Entry 4UQU (X-ray diffraction, 1.59 A resolution); this record covers chains A and B.

Chain A (and B):
Name: Tetrachloroethene reductive dehalogenase catalytic subunit pcea
Organism: Sulfurospirillum multivorans
Notes: EC 1.97.1.8; chain B of this document is another copy of the same molecule, construct and numbering; everything in this record applies to it too
UniProtKB: W6EQP0 (W6EQP0_SULMU); residues 1-464 here correspond to UniProt positions 38-501 (UniProt number = residue number + 37)
Chain sequence (464 residues; numbered 1 to 464; the number before each row is that of its first residue):
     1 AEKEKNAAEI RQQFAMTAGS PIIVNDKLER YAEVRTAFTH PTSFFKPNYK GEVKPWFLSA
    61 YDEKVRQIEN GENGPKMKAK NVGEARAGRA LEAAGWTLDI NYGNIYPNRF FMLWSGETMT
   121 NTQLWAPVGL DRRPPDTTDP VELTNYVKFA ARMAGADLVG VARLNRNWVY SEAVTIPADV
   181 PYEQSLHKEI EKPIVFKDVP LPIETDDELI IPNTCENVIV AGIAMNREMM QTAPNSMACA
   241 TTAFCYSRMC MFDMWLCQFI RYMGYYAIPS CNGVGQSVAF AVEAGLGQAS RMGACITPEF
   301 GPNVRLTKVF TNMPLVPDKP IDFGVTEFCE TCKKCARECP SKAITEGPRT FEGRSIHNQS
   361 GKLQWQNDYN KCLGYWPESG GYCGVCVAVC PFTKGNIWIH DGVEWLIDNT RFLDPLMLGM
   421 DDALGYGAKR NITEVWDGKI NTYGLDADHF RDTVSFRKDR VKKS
Disordered / not traced: 412-430, 463-464 (chain B: 1-6, 411-430, 462-464)
Bound ions: 4Fe-4S cluster Fe site 1: Cys329, Cys332, Cys335, Cys390; 4Fe-4S cluster Fe site 2: Cys339, Cys372, Cys383, Cys386
Ligand contacts:
  - benzamidine (BEN), molecule 1: Val34, Thr39, Pro41, Glu189
  - benzamidine (BEN), molecule 2: Phe38, Thr39, Pro41, Phe44, Phe45, Leu186, Glu189
  - norpseudo-b12 (BVQ): Ile22, Tyr31, Arg35, Thr36, Ala37, Phe38, Tyr170, Thr242, Tyr246, Met249, Asn272, Gly273, Gly275, Gln276, Ser277, Val278, Ala279, Ala289, Met292, Gly293, Ala294, Cys295, Pro302, Val304, Arg305, Leu306, Lys308, Ile344, His357, Asn358, Gln359, Lys362, Gln364, Trp365, Tyr369, Cys372, Leu373, Trp376, Tyr382, Cys383, Gly384, Cys386, Val387
  - 4Fe-4S cluster (SF4), molecule 1: Ser290, Arg291, Met292, Ile296, Cys329, Cys332, Lys333, Lys334, Cys335, Cys390, Pro391, Phe392
  - 4Fe-4S cluster (SF4), molecule 2: Cys339, Pro340, Ser341, Ala343, Ile344, Cys372, Tyr375, Trp376, Tyr382, Cys383, Gly384, Val385, Cys386

How chain A and chain B interact:
Pairs across the interface - 202 pairs, chain A then chain B:
  Tyr61(A) - Leu124(B)  hydrogen bond (side chain-backbone)
  Tyr61(A) - Trp125(B)
  Tyr61(A) - Pro127(B)  hydrophobic
  Tyr61(A) - Val128(B)  hydrophobic
  Lys64(A) - Trp125(B)
  Val65(A) - Val128(B)
  Ile68(A) - Arg133(B)
  Val82(A) - Arg133(B)
  Val82(A) - Asp136(B)
  Gly83(A) - Asp136(B)
  Gly83(A) - Thr137(B)
  Glu84(A) - Tyr146(B)
  Arg86(A) - Leu130(B)  hydrogen bond (side chain-backbone)
  Arg86(A) - Arg133(B)  hydrogen bond (side chain-backbone)
  Arg86(A) - Pro134(B)  hydrogen bond (side chain-backbone)
  Arg86(A) - Pro135(B)
  Arg86(A) - Asp136(B)  salt bridge
  Arg86(A) - Tyr262(B)  hydrogen bond (side chain-backbone)
  Arg86(A) - Met263(B)  hydrogen bond (side chain-backbone)
  Arg86(A) - Gly264(B)
  Ala87(A) - Tyr146(B)  hydrophobic
  Ala87(A) - Phe259(B)
  Ala87(A) - Met263(B)  hydrophobic
  Arg89(A) - Leu130(B)
  Ala90(A) - Phe259(B)
  Ala90(A) - Tyr262(B)  hydrophobic
  Ala90(A) - Met263(B)  hydrophobic
  Leu91(A) - Ala150(B)  hydrophobic
  Leu91(A) - Phe259(B)
  Glu92(A) - Trp125(B)
  Ala93(A) - Asn121(B)  hydrogen bond (backbone-side chain)
  Ala93(A) - Trp125(B)  hydrophobic
  Ala93(A) - Leu130(B)  hydrophobic
  Ala93(A) - Tyr262(B)  hydrophobic
  Ala94(A) - Trp255(B)
  Ala94(A) - Gln258(B)
  Ala94(A) - Phe259(B)
  Ala94(A) - Tyr262(B)
  Gly95(A) - Trp255(B)  hydrogen bond (backbone-side chain)
  Trp96(A) - Asn121(B)
  Trp96(A) - Trp125(B)
  Thr97(A) - Met119(B)
  Thr97(A) - Asn121(B)
  Thr97(A) - Met251(B)
  Thr97(A) - Met254(B)
  Thr97(A) - Gln258(B)
  Leu98(A) - Met251(B)  hydrophobic
  Leu98(A) - Met254(B)  hydrophobic
  Ile100(A) - Thr120(B)
  Asn101(A) - Leu124(B)
  Tyr102(A) - Leu124(B)  hydrophobic
  Tyr102(A) - Trp125(B)
  Thr120(A) - Ile100(B)
  Thr120(A) - Tyr182(B)
  Asn121(A) - Ala93(B)  hydrogen bond (side chain-backbone)
  Asn121(A) - Trp96(B)
  Asn121(A) - Thr97(B)
  Gln123(A) - Tyr182(B)
  Gln123(A) - Glu183(B)
  Leu124(A) - Tyr61(B)  hydrogen bond (backbone-side chain)
  Leu124(A) - Asn101(B)
  Leu124(A) - Tyr102(B)
  Leu124(A) - Tyr182(B)
  Trp125(A) - Tyr61(B)
  Trp125(A) - Lys64(B)
  Trp125(A) - Glu92(B)
  Trp125(A) - Ala93(B)  hydrophobic
  Trp125(A) - Trp96(B)
  Trp125(A) - Tyr102(B)  hydrogen bond
  Trp125(A) - Tyr382(B)
  Pro127(A) - Tyr61(B)  hydrophobic
  Val128(A) - Tyr61(B)  hydrophobic
  Val128(A) - Val65(B)
  Leu130(A) - Ile68(B)  hydrophobic
  Leu130(A) - Arg86(B)  hydrogen bond (backbone-side chain)
  Leu130(A) - Arg89(B)
  Leu130(A) - Ala93(B)  hydrophobic
  Arg133(A) - Ile68(B)
  Arg133(A) - Val82(B)
  Arg133(A) - Arg86(B)  hydrogen bond (backbone-side chain)
  Pro134(A) - Arg86(B)  hydrogen bond (backbone-side chain)
  Asp136(A) - Val82(B)
  Asp136(A) - Gly83(B)
  Asp136(A) - Arg86(B)  salt bridge
  Thr137(A) - Gly83(B)
  Asn145(A) - Trp436(B)  hydrogen bond (side chain-backbone)
  Asn145(A) - Asp437(B)  hydrogen bond
  Tyr146(A) - Glu84(B)
  Tyr146(A) - Ala87(B)  hydrophobic
  Tyr146(A) - Trp436(B)  hydrophobic
  Phe149(A) - Met237(B)  hydrophobic
  Phe149(A) - Val435(B)
  Phe149(A) - Trp436(B)  hydrophobic
  Phe149(A) - Ile440(B)  hydrophobic
  Ala150(A) - Leu91(B)  hydrophobic
  Arg152(A) - Ile440(B)
  Arg152(A) - Asn441(B)  hydrogen bond
  Arg152(A) - Thr442(B)  hydrogen bond
  Arg152(A) - Tyr443(B)  hydrogen bond (backbone-backbone)
  Met153(A) - Met229(B)  hydrophobic
  Met153(A) - Phe244(B)
  Met153(A) - Ile440(B)  hydrophobic
  Met153(A) - Tyr443(B)
  Gly155(A) - Thr442(B)
  Gly155(A) - Tyr443(B)
  Ala156(A) - Thr442(B)  hydrogen bond (backbone-side chain)
  Asp157(A) - Thr442(B)  hydrogen bond
  Tyr182(A) - Thr120(B)  hydrogen bond (side chain-backbone)
  Tyr182(A) - Gln123(B)
  Tyr182(A) - Leu124(B)
  Met229(A) - Met153(B)  hydrophobic
  Met237(A) - Phe149(B)  hydrophobic
  Phe244(A) - Met153(B)
  Phe244(A) - Trp255(B)
  Ser247(A) - Trp255(B)
  Arg248(A) - Trp255(B)
  Arg248(A) - Tyr443(B)  hydrogen bond
  Met251(A) - Thr97(B)
  Met251(A) - Leu98(B)  hydrophobic
  Met251(A) - Met251(B)  hydrophobic
  Met254(A) - Leu98(B)  hydrophobic
  Trp255(A) - Ala94(B)
  Trp255(A) - Gly95(B)  hydrogen bond (side chain-backbone)
  Trp255(A) - Phe244(B)
  Trp255(A) - Ser247(B)
  Trp255(A) - Tyr443(B)  hydrophobic
  Gln258(A) - Ala94(B)
  Gln258(A) - Thr97(B)
  Phe259(A) - Ala87(B)
  Phe259(A) - Ala90(B)
  Phe259(A) - Leu91(B)
  Phe259(A) - Ala94(B)
  Tyr262(A) - Arg86(B)  hydrogen bond (backbone-side chain)
  Tyr262(A) - Ala90(B)  hydrophobic
  Tyr262(A) - Ala93(B)  hydrophobic
  Tyr262(A) - Ala94(B)
  Met263(A) - Arg86(B)
  Met263(A) - Ala87(B)  hydrophobic
  Met263(A) - Ala90(B)  hydrophobic
  Gly264(A) - Arg86(B)
  Tyr382(A) - Trp125(B)
  Val435(A) - Phe149(B)
  Trp436(A) - Asn145(B)  hydrogen bond (backbone-side chain)
  Trp436(A) - Tyr146(B)  hydrophobic
  Trp436(A) - Phe149(B)  hydrophobic
  Trp436(A) - Arg460(B)  hydrogen bond (backbone-side chain)
  Asp437(A) - Asn145(B)  hydrogen bond
  Asp437(A) - Arg457(B)  salt bridge
  Asp437(A) - Arg460(B)  hydrogen bond (backbone-side chain)
  Gly438(A) - Ser455(B)
  Gly438(A) - Phe456(B)
  Gly438(A) - Arg460(B)  hydrogen bond (backbone-side chain)
  Lys439(A) - Val454(B)
  Lys439(A) - Ser455(B)
  Lys439(A) - Phe456(B)
  Ile440(A) - Phe149(B)  hydrophobic
  Ile440(A) - Arg152(B)
  Ile440(A) - Met153(B)  hydrophobic
  Ile440(A) - Val454(B)
  Ile440(A) - Ser455(B)  hydrogen bond (backbone-backbone)
  Ile440(A) - Arg460(B)
  Asn441(A) - Arg152(B)  hydrogen bond
  Asn441(A) - Phe450(B)  hydrogen bond (side chain-backbone)
  Asn441(A) - Thr453(B)  hydrogen bond
  Asn441(A) - Val454(B)
  Thr442(A) - Arg152(B)  hydrogen bond
  Thr442(A) - Gly155(B)
  Thr442(A) - Ala156(B)  hydrogen bond (side chain-backbone)
  Thr442(A) - Asp157(B)  hydrogen bond
  Thr442(A) - Phe450(B)
  Tyr443(A) - Arg152(B)  hydrogen bond (backbone-backbone)
  Tyr443(A) - Met153(B)
  Tyr443(A) - Gly155(B)
  Tyr443(A) - Arg248(B)  hydrogen bond
  Tyr443(A) - Trp255(B)  hydrophobic
  Tyr443(A) - Tyr443(B)  hydrophobic
  Gly444(A) - Met153(B)
  Leu445(A) - Phe450(B)  hydrophobic
  Ala447(A) - Phe450(B)  hydrophobic
  Ala447(A) - Arg451(B)
  Asp448(A) - Arg451(B)  salt bridge
  Phe450(A) - Asn441(B)  hydrogen bond (backbone-side chain)
  Phe450(A) - Thr442(B)
  Phe450(A) - Leu445(B)  hydrophobic
  Phe450(A) - Ala447(B)  hydrophobic
  Phe450(A) - Phe450(B)  hydrophobic
  Arg451(A) - Ala447(B)
  Arg451(A) - Arg451(B)
  Thr453(A) - Asn441(B)  hydrogen bond
  Val454(A) - Lys439(B)
  Val454(A) - Ile440(B)
  Val454(A) - Asn441(B)
  Ser455(A) - Gly438(B)
  Ser455(A) - Lys439(B)
  Ser455(A) - Ile440(B)  hydrogen bond (backbone-backbone)
  Phe456(A) - Gly438(B)
  Phe456(A) - Lys439(B)
  Arg457(A) - Asp437(B)  salt bridge
  Arg460(A) - Trp436(B)  hydrogen bond (side chain-backbone)
  Arg460(A) - Asp437(B)
  Arg460(A) - Gly438(B)  hydrogen bond (side chain-backbone)
  Arg460(A) - Ile440(B)
Other interface residues (no listed pair), chain A (88 interface residues in all): Phe57, Leu58, Glu69, Met119, Pro135, Ala154, Glu183, Thr241, Asp446
Other interface residues (no listed pair), chain B (89 interface residues in all): Leu58, Glu69, Asp131, Ala154, Leu186, Thr241, Gly444, Asp446, Asp448

Overview:
Chain A and chain B form an interface of 88 and 89 residues respectively, with 44 hydrogen bonds and 5 salt
bridges. Polar pairs include Arg86(A)-Asp136(B), Asp437(A)-Arg457(B) and Asp448(A)-Arg451(B). Chain A binds
4Fe-4S cluster, norpseudo-b12 and benzamidine.
Both chains are Tetrachloroethene reductive dehalogenase catalytic subunit pcea (Sulfurospirillum
multivorans). Entry 4UQU (Crystal structure of the tetrachloroethene reductive dehalogenase from
Sulfurospirillum multivorans) was determined by X-ray diffraction (same publication as 4UR0, 4UR1, 4UR2 and
4UR3).
